Entry 4Z3O (X-ray diffraction, 3.44 A resolution); this record covers chains B and F of the 6 polymer chains in the assembly.

[Chain B]
Molecule: DNA topoisomerase 4 subunit B, ParE30-ParC55 fused topo IV from S. pneumoniae
From: Streptococcus pneumoniae
Notes: EC 5.99.1.3
UniProt: chimeric construct of Q59961, P72525: residues 404-995 from Q59961 (PARE_STRPN) positions 404-643 (offset varies); residues 1003-1484 from P72525 positions 3-484 (UniProt number = residue number - 1000)
Amino-acid sequence (742 residues; row label = number of the first residue in the row; note: 352 numbers in that range are skipped by the numbering (no residue carries them; nothing is unmodelled there)):
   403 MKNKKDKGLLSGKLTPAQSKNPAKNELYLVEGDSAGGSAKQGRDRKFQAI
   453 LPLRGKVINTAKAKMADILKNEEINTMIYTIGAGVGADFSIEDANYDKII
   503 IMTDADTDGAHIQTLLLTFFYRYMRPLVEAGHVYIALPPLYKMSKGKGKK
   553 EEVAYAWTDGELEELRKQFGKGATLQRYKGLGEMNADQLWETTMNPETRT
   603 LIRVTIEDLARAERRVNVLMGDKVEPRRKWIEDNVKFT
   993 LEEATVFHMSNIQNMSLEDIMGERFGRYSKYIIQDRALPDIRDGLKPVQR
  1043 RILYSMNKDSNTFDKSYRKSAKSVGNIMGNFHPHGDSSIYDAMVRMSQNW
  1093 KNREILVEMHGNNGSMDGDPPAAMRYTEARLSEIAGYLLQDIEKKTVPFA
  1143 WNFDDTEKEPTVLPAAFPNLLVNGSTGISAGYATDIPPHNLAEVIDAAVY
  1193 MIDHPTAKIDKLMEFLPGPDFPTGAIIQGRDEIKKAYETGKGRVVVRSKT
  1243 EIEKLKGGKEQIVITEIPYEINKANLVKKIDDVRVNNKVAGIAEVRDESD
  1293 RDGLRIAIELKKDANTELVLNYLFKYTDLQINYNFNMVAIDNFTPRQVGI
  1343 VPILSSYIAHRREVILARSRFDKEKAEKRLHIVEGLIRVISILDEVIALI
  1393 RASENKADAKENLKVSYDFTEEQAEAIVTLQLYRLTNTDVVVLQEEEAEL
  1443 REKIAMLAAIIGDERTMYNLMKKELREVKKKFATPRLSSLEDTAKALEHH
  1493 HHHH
Disordered / not traced: 403-414, 546-555, 570-577, 993-1003, 1485-1496
Construct notes: expression tag (403, 1485-1496); engineered mutation Ile460 (Val in Q59961), Thr1257 (Ile257 in P72525); linker (996-1002)
Bound ions: Mg2+: Asp506, Asp508
Ligand contacts: moxifloxacin (MFX; 1-cyclopropyl-6-fluoro-8-methoxy-7-[(4aS,7aS)-octahydro-6H-pyrrolo[3,4-b]pyridin-6-yl]-4-oxo-1,4-dihydroquinoline-3-carboxylic acid): Arg456, Gly457, Glu475, Ser1079
Swiss-Prot annotation at these positions:
  - binding site (Mg(2+)): Glu433, Asp506, Asp508
  - site: Lys458 (Interaction with DNA), Asn461 (Interaction with DNA), His513 (Interaction with DNA), Arg629 (Interaction with DNA), Lys1038 (Interaction with DNA), His1074 (Interaction with DNA), His1076 (Interaction with DNA), Arg1087 (Interaction with DNA), Lys1093 (Interaction with DNA), Arg1117 (Transition state stabilizer)
  - active site: Tyr1118 (O-(5'-phospho-DNA)-tyrosine intermediate)

[Chain F]
Molecule: E-site DNA
Sequence (11 nucleotides; row label = number of the first residue in the row):
     1 AGTCATTCATG

[Chain B / chain F interface]
Residue-residue contacts (31; chain B residue first):
  Lys458(B) with DT6(F), sugar contact; DT7(F), sugar contact
  Val459(B) with DT7(F), sugar contact
  Ile460(B) with DT6(F), phosphate contact; DT7(F), phosphate contact
  Asn461(B) with DT6(F), phosphate contact; DT7(F), hydrogen bond to the phosphate; DC8(F), hydrogen bond to the phosphate
  Lys464(B) with DC8(F), salt bridge to the phosphate; DA9(F), salt bridge to the phosphate
  Asn473(B) with DT6(F), hydrogen bond to the phosphate
  His513(B) with DT7(F), hydrogen bond to the phosphate; DC8(F), salt bridge to the phosphate
  Met622(B) with DC8(F), phosphate contact
  Val626(B) with DA9(F), sugar contact; DT10(F), phosphate contact
  Arg629(B) with DA9(F), salt bridge to the phosphate
  Pro1112(B) with DT3(F), phosphate contact
  Arg1117(B) with DA1(F), base contact
  Tyr1118(B) with DA1(F), covalent bond
  Ile1170(B) with DC8(F), base contact; DA9(F), base contact
  Ser1171(B) with DC8(F), sugar contact; DA9(F), sugar contact
  Ala1172(B) with DC8(F), phosphate contact
  Gly1173(B) with DC8(F), phosphate contact; DA9(F), hydrogen bond to the phosphate
  Tyr1174(B) with DA9(F), sugar contact
  Ala1175(B) with DA9(F), sugar contact
  Asn1326(B) with DG11(F), sugar contact
  Asn1328(B) with DT10(F), sugar contact
Interface residues without a listed pair, chain B (27 interface residues in all): Gly457, Leu517, Phe1017, Tyr1020, Pro1113, Lys1233
Interface residues without a listed pair, chain F (10 interface residues in all): DG2, DA5

[Summary]
Chain B and chain F form an interface of 27 and 10 residues respectively; the contacts include 1 covalent
bond, 5 hydrogen bonds and 4 salt bridges. Among the polar pairs are Asn461(B)-DT7(F), Asn461(B)-DC8(F) and
Asn473(B)-DT6(F). Ligands of chain B: moxifloxacin.
Chain B is DNA topoisomerase 4 subunit B, ParE30-ParC55 fused topo IV from S. pneumoniae (Streptococcus
pneumoniae) and chain F is E-site DNA; the structure, Quinolone(Moxifloxacin)-DNA cleavage complex of
topoisomerase IV from S. pneumoniae, was determined by X-ray diffraction.
